PDB entry 3EEJ | X-ray diffraction, 2.11 A resolution | chain A

[Chain A]
Name: Dihydrofolate reductase
Organism: Candida glabrata
UniProtKB: Q6FPH0 (Q6FPH0_CANGA); numbering as in UniProt (aligned over 1-217)
Amino-acid sequence (227 residues; numbered 1 to 227; the number before each row is that of its first residue):
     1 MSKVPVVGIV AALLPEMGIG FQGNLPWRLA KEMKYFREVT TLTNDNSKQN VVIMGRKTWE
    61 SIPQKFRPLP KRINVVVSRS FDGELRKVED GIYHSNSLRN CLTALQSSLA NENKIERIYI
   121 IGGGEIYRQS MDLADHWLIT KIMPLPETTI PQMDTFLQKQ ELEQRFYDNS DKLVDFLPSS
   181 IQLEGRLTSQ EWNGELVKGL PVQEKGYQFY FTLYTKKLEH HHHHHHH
Unresolved in the structure: 1-2
Construct notes: expression tag (218-227)
Residues lining bound ligands:
  - 53R (5-[(3R)-3-(5-methoxybiphenyl-3-yl)but-1-yn-1-yl]-6-methylpyrimidine-2,4-diamine): Ile9, Val10, Ala11, Gly23, Asn24, Leu25, Glu32, Met33, Phe36, Thr58, Ser61, Ile62, Pro63, Phe66, Leu69, Ile121, Tyr127, Thr140
  - NADPH (NDP; NADPH dihydro-nicotinamide-adenine-dinucleotide phosphate): Val10, Ala11, Ile19, Gly20, Phe21, Gly23, Asn24, Leu25, Trp27, Gly55, Arg56, Lys57, Thr58, Val77, Ser78, Arg79, Ser80, Ser95, Asn96, Ser97, Leu98, Ile121, Gly122, Gly123, Gly124, Glu125, Ile126, Tyr127, Arg128, Gln129, Thr155
Reported in the primary citation:
  - binding site for 53R: Ile9, Val10, Ala11, Leu25, Glu32, Met33, Phe36, Thr58, Ser61, Ile62, Pro63, Phe66, Leu69, Ile121
  - specificity-determining residues: Met33, Phe66 (proposed by the authors, not directly observed)

[Summary]
Ligands of chain A: NADPH and compound 53R. From the paper: a binding site for 53R at Ile9, Val10 and Ala11
among others; specificity determinants Met33 and Phe66.
Chain A is Dihydrofolate reductase (Candida glabrata); the structure, Candida glabrata Dihydrofolate Reductase
complexed with 2,4-diamino-5-[3-methyl-3-(3-methoxy-5-phenylphenyl)prop-1-ynyl]-6-methylpyrimidine(UCP111D)
and NADPH, was determined by X-ray diffraction together with 3EEK and 3EEM from the same study.
